6A70 - chains B and G of the 4 polymer chains in the assembly; structure by electron microscopy, 3.60 A resolution.

== Chain B ==
Name: Polycystin-1
From: Homo sapiens
UniProtKB: P98161 (PKD1_HUMAN); residues 3049-4169 here = UniProt positions 3049-4169
Chain sequence (1153 residues; numbered 3017 to 4169; the number before each row is that of its first residue):
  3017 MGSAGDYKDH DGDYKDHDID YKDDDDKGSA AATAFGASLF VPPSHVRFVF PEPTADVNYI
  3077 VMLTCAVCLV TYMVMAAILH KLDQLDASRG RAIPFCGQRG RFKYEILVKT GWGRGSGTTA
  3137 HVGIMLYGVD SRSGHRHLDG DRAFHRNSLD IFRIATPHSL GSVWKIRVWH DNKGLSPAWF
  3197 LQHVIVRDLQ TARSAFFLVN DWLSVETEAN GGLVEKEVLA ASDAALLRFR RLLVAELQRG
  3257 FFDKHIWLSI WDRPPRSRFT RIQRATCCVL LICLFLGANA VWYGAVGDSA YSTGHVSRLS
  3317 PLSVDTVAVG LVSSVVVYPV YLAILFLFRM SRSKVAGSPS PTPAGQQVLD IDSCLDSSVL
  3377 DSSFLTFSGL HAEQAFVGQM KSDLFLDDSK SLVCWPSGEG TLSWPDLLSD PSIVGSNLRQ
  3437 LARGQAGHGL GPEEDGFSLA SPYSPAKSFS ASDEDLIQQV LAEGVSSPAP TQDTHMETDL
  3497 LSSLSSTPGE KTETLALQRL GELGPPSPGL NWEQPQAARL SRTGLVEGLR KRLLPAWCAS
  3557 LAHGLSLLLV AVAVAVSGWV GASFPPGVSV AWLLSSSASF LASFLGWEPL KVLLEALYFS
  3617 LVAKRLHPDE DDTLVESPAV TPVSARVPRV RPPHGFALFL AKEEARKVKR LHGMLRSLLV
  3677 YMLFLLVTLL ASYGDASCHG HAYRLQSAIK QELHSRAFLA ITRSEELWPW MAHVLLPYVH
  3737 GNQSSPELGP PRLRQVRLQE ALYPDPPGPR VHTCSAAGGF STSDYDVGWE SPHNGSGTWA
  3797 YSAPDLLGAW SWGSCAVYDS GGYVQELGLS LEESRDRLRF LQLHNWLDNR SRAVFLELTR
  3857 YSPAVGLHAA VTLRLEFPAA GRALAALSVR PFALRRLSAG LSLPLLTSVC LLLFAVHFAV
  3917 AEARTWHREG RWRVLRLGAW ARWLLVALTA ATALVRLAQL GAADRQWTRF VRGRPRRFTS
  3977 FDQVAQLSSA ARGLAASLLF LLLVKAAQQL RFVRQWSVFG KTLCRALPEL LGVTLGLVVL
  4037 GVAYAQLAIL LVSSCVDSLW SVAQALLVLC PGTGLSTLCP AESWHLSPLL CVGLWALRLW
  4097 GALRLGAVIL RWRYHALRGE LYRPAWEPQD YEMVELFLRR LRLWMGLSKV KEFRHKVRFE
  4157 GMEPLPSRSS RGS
Unresolved in the structure: 3017-3074, 3102-3116, 3230-3249, 3348-3555, 3618-3656, 3753-3782, 4051-4080, 4121-4169
Construct notes: expression tag (3017-3048)
Swiss-Prot annotation at these positions:
  - modified residue: Ser4166 (Phosphoserine)
  - glycosylation (N-linked (GlcNAc...) asparagine): Asn3738, Asn3790, Asn3845
  - natural variant: Val3138 (V3138M: In PKD1; uncertain significance), Leu3154 (L3154P: In PKD1), Ile3167 (I3167F: In PKD1), Asn3188 (deletion: In PKD1), Arg3247 (R3247H: In PKD1; uncertain significance), Val3285 (V3285I: In PKD1; uncertain significance), Pro3355 (P3355L: In PKD1; uncertain significance), Val3375 (V3375M: In PKD1; uncertain significance), Thr3382 (T3382M: In PKD1; uncertain significance), Leu3511 (L3511V: In PKD1; uncertain significance), Gly3560 (G3560R: In PKD1), Gly3602 (G3602S: In PKD1; uncertain significance), 22 further natural variant entries in UniProt
  - mutagenesis: Thr3049 (T3049C/S: Does not affect auto-cleavage; T3049G/R/V: Does not undergo auto-cleavage)

== Chain G ==
Name: Polycystin-2
From: Homo sapiens
UniProtKB: Q13563 (PKD2_HUMAN); numbering as in UniProt (aligned over 185-723)
Chain sequence (577 residues; each row starts with the number of its first residue):
   147 MGSAGWSHPQ FEKGGGSGGG SGGSAWSHPQ FEKGSAAAPR VAWAERLVRG LRGLWGTRLM
   207 EESSTNREKY LKSVLRELVT YLLFLIVLCI LTYGMMSSNV YYYTRMMSQL FLDTPVSKTE
   267 KTNFKTLSSM EDFWKFTEGS LLDGLYWKMQ PSNQTEADNR SFIFYENLLL GVPRIRQLRV
   327 RNGSCSIPQD LRDEIKECYD VYSVSSEDRA PFGPRNGTAW IYTSEKDLNG SSHWGIIATY
   387 SGAGYYLDLS RTREETAAQV ASLKKNVWLD RGTRATFIDF SVYNANINLF CVVRLLVEFP
   447 ATGGVIPSWQ FQPLKLIRYV TTFDFFLAAC EIIFCFFIFY YVVEEILEIR IHKLHYFRSF
   507 WNCLDVVIVV LSVVAIGINI YRTSNVEVLL QFLEDQNTFP NFEHLAYWQI QFNNIAAVTV
   567 FFVWIKLFKF INFNRTMSQL STTMSRCAKD LFGFAIMFFI IFLAYAQLAY LVFGTQVDDF
   627 STFQECIFTQ FRIILGDINF AEIEEANRVL GPIYFTTFVF FMFFILLNMF LAIINDTYSE
   687 VKSDLAQQKA EMELSDLIRK GYHKALVKLK LKKNTVD
Unresolved in the structure: 147-218, 295-304, 700-723
Construct notes: expression tag (147-184)
Swiss-Prot annotation at these positions:
  - motif: Leu641 to Asp643 (Selectivity filter)
  - binding site (cholesterol): Gln557
  - binding site (Ca(2+)): Leu641
  - glycosylation (N-linked (GlcNAc...) asparagine): Asn299, Asn305, Asn328 (complex), Asn362, Asn375
  - natural variant: Arg306 (R306Q: In PKD2), Arg322 (R322Q: In PKD2; R322W: In PKD2), Ala356 (A356P: In PKD2), Ala384 (A384P: In PKD2), Trp414 (W414G: In PKD2), Arg420 (R420G: In PKD2), Ile479 (deletion: In PKD2), Arg504 to Val512 (deletion: In PKD2), Asp511 (D511V: In PKD2), Cys632 (C632R: In PKD2), Tyr684 (deletion: In PKD2)
  - mutagenesis: Trp201 (W201A: Abolishes increased channel activity due to a gain of function mutation; when associated with P-604), Cys331 (C331S: Does not affect localization to the cilium. Loss of ion channel function), Phe604 (F604A/I: No effect on channel activation; F604P: Gain-of-function mutation resulting in increased channel activity. Absence of gain of function; when associated with F-605 DEL ...), Phe605 (Abolishes increased channel activity due to a gain of function mutation; when associated with P-604), Phe629 (F629S: Abolishes increased channel activity due to a gain of function mutation; when associated with P-604. Reduces but do not abolish ion channel function; when associated with A-677 and A-681), Arg638 (R638C: Abolishes increased channel activity due to a gain of function mutation; when associated with P-604. Reduces but do not abolish ion channel function; when associated with A-677 and A-681 ...), Leu677 (L677A: Constitutive active channel; when associated with A-681. Reduces but do not abolish ion channel function; when associated with S-629 and A-681. Reduces but do not abolish ion channel function ...), Asn681 (N681A: Constitutive active channel; when associated with A-677. Reduces but do not abolish ion channel function; when associated with S-629 and A-677. Reduces but do not abolish ion channel function ...), Tyr684 (Y684A: Abolishes increased channel activity due to a gain of function mutation; when associated with P-604), Lys688 (K688A: Abolishes increased channel activity due to a gain of function mutation; when associated with P-604), Thr721 (T721A: Decreases phosphorylation; when associated with A-801; A-812; A-831 and A-943)

== Chain B / chain G interface ==
Residue-residue contacts (76):
  His3697(B) with Tyr616(G); Leu617(G)
  Tyr3699(B) with Val347(G)
  Arg3700(B) with Gly620(G); Asp624(G), salt bridge; Ser627(G)
  Leu3701(B) with Thr448(G)
  Gln3702(B) with Thr448(G)
  Ser3703(B) with Thr621(G)
  Ile3705(B) with Thr448(G); Gly449(G)
  Glu3708(B) with Ser274(G), hydrogen bond; Gly450(G)
  Gln3739(B) with Arg417(G)
  Pro3742(B) with Ile341(G), hydrophobic
  Leu3744(B) with Glu340(G)
  Trp3808(B) with Arg654(G)
  Tyr3857(B) with Leu337(G); Ile341(G)
  Ser3858(B) with Thr448(G)
  Pro3859(B) with Cys331(G), hydrogen bond (backbone-side chain); Ile333(G), hydrophobic; Cys344(G), hydrophobic
  Ala3860(B) with Tyr345(G); Asp346(G); Ala447(G), hydrophobic
  Val3885(B) with Gln622(G)
  Arg3892(B) with Asp336(G), salt bridge
  Trp3963(B) with Asp336(G), hydrogen bond
  Val3967(B) with Asp336(G)
  Arg3970(B) with Asp336(G), hydrogen bond (side chain-backbone); Leu337(G), hydrogen bond (side chain-backbone); Asp339(G); Glu340(G), salt bridge
  Arg3988(B) with Leu617(G)
  Ala3992(B) with Leu617(G), hydrophobic
  Leu3995(B) with Gln613(G)
  Phe3996(B) with Ala610(G)
  Leu3999(B) with Ile606(G)
  Ala4003(B) with Ile606(G), hydrophobic
  Leu4006(B) with Met603(G), hydrophobic
  Gln4011(B) with Lys595(G)
  Trp4012(B) with Lys595(G); Gly599(G)
  Phe4015(B) with Asp596(G); Gly599(G); Phe600(G); Met603(G), hydrophobic; Met675(G), hydrophobic
  Thr4018(B) with Met675(G)
  Leu4019(B) with Ile671(G), hydrophobic
  Leu4026(B) with Phe670(G); Ile671(G), hydrophobic
  Leu4027(B) with Phe666(G), hydrophobic
  Thr4030(B) with Phe666(G)
  Gly4089(B) with Phe661(G)
  Leu4090(B) with Phe646(G), hydrophobic
  Ala4092(B) with Val665(G), hydrophobic
  Ala4098(B) with Phe670(G)
  Leu4099(B) with Phe669(G); Phe670(G), hydrophobic; Asn674(G), hydrogen bond (backbone-side chain)
  Arg4100(B) with Asn674(G), hydrogen bond; Leu677(G)
  Gly4102(B) with Asn674(G)
  Ala4103(B) with Asn674(G)
  Leu4106(B) with Ile671(G); Asn674(G); Met675(G), hydrophobic
  Arg4107(B) with Ala678(G); Asn681(G)
  Tyr4110(B) with Met675(G), hydrophobic; Ala678(G); Asp682(G)
  His4111(B) with Asp682(G), salt bridge
  Arg4114(B) with Asp596(G), salt bridge
Other interface residues (no listed pair), chain B (57 interface residues in all): Glu3743, Gly3745, Val3861, Arg3870, Pro3971, Leu4082, Leu4085, Leu4086
Other interface residues (no listed pair), chain G (51 interface residues in all): Ile602, Tyr611, Glu650, Thr662, Ile679

== Overview ==
Chain B and chain G form an interface of 57 and 51 residues respectively, with 7 hydrogen bonds and 5 salt
bridges. Polar contacts include Arg3700(B)-Asp624(G), Arg3892(B)-Asp336(G) and Arg3970(B)-Glu340(G).
Here chain B is Polycystin-1 and chain G is Polycystin-2, both from Homo sapiens. Entry 6A70 (Structure of the
human PKD1/PKD2 complex) was determined by electron microscopy.
